PDB entry 8TO7 | electron microscopy, 3.39 A resolution | chains H and C of the 12 polymer chains in the assembly

# Chain H
Name: HERH-b*01 heavy chain
Source organism: Macaca mulatta
Amino-acid sequence (238 residues; row label = number of the first residue in the row; a row labelled like 35A-35B holds insertion residues (35A, then the next letters in order)):
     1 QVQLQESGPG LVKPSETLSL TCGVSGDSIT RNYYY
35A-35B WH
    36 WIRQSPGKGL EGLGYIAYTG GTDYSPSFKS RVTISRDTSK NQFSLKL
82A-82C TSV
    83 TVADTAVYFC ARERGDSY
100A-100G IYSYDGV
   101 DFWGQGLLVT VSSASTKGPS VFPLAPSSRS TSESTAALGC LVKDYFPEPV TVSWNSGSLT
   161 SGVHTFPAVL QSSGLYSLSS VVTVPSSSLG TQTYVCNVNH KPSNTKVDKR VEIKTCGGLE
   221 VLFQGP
Unresolved in the structure: 114-226
Disulfide bonds: Cys22-Cys92

# Chain C
Name: Transmembrane protein gp41
Source organism: Human immunodeficiency virus 1
UniProt: Q2N0S5 (Q2N0S5_9HIV1); residues 512-664 here correspond to UniProt positions 509-661 (UniProt number = residue number - 3)
Amino-acid sequence (153 residues; each row starts with the number of its first residue):
   512 AVGIGAVFLG FLGAAGSTMG AASMTLTVQA RNLLSGIVQQ QSNLLRAPEA QQHLLKLTVW
   572 GIKQLQARVL AVERYLRDQQ LLGIWGCSGK LICCTNVPWN SSWSNRNLSE IWDNMTWLQW
   632 DKEISNYTQI IYGLLEESQN QQEKNEQDLL ALD
Unresolved in the structure: 546-567
Differences from the reference sequence: conflict Pro559 (Ile556 in Q2N0S5), Cys605 (Thr602 in Q2N0S5)
Disulfide bonds: Cys598-Cys604
Glycans and other covalent adducts: N-acetylglucosamine (NAG) linked to Asn611, Asn618, Asn637

# Chain H / chain C interface
Contacting residue pairs - 6 pairs, chain H then chain C:
  Ser99(H) with Glu648(C), hydrogen bond
  Ile100A(H) with Glu647(C); Glu648(C); Asn651(C)
  Tyr100B(H) with Glu647(C), hydrogen bond
  Tyr100D(H) with Glu648(C), hydrogen bond
Also at the interface, not in a pair above, chain H (5 interface residues in all): Tyr33
Also at the interface, not in a pair above, chain C (5 interface residues in all): Gly644, Lys655

# Summary
The chain H/chain C interface involves 5 residues from each chain; the contacts include 3 hydrogen bonds.
Among the polar pairs are Ser99(H)-Glu648(C), Tyr100B(H)-Glu647(C) and Tyr100D(H)-Glu648(C).
N-acetylglucosamine is covalently linked to Asn611(C), Asn618(C) and Asn637(C).
Here chain H is HERH-b*01 heavy chain (Macaca mulatta) and chain C is Transmembrane protein gp41 (Human
immunodeficiency virus 1). Entry 8TO7 (Cryo-EM structure of HERH-b*01 Fab in complex with HIV-1 Env trimer
BG505.DS SOSIP) was determined by electron microscopy, deposited together with 8TDX, 8TE7, 8TJR, 8TJS, 8TKC,
8TL2 and 5 further entries.
